8K24 - chains a and r of the 32 polymer chains in the assembly; structure by electron microscopy, 3.72 A resolution.

== Chain a ==
Name: HD Cas3-type domain-containing protein
Source organism: Vibrio phage ICP1_2004_A
Reference sequence: F1D5V9 (F1D5V9_9CAUD); residues 1-930 here = UniProt positions 1-930
Chain sequence (930 residues; numbered 1 to 930; the number before each row is that of its first residue):
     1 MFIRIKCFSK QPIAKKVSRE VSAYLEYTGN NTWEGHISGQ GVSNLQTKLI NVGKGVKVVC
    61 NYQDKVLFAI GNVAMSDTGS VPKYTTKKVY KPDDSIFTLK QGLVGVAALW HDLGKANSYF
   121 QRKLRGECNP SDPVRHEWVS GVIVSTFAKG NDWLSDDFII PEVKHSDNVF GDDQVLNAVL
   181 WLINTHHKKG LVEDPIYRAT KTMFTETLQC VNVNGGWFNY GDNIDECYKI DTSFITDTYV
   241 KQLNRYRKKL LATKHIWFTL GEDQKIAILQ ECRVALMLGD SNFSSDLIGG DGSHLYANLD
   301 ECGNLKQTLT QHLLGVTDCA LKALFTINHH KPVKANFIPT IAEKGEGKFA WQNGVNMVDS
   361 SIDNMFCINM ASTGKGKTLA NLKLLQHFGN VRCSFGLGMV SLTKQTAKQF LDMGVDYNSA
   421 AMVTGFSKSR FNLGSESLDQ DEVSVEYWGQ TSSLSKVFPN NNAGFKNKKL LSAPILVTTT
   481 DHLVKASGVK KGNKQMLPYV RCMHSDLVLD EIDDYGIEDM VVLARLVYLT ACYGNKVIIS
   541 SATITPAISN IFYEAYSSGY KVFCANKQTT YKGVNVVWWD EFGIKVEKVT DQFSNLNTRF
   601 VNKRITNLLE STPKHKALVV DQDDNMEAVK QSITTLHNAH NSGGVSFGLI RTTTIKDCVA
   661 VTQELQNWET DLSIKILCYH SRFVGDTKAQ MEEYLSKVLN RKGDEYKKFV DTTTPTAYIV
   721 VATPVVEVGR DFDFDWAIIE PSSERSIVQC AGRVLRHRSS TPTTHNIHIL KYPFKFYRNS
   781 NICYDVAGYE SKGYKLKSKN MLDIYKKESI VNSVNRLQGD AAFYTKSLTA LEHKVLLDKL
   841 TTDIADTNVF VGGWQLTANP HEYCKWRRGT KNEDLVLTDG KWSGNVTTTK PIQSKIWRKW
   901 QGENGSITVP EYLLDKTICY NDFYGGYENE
Disordered / not traced: 930
Sequence notes: conflict Lys834 (Arg in F1D5V9)
Metal / ion sites: Mn2+ site 1: His111, Asp112, Asp280, His312; Mn2+ site 2: Asp112, His136, His186

== Chain r ==
Molecule: 31-nt DNA strand
Source organism: Vibrio phage ICP1_2004_A
Sequence (31 nucleotides; numbered 15 to 45; the number before each row is that of its first residue):
    15 GGCTTTCGTC AACCCTTTGC TTATCTTCCC T

== Chain a / chain r interface ==
Contacting residue pairs (36; chain a residue first):
  Met399(a) - DC43(r)  sugar contact
  Met399(a) - DC44(r)  phosphate contact
  Val400(a) - DC44(r)  hydrogen bond to the phosphate
  Val400(a) - DT45(r)  phosphate contact
  Thr424(a) - DT45(r)  phosphate contact
  Gly425(a) - DT45(r)  hydrogen bond to the phosphate
  Phe426(a) - DT45(r)  phosphate contact
  Thr479(a) - DC44(r)  phosphate contact
  Thr479(a) - DT45(r)  hydrogen bond to the phosphate
  Asp481(a) - DC44(r)  phosphate contact
  Asp481(a) - DT45(r)  sugar contact
  His482(a) - DT45(r)  salt bridge to the phosphate
  Thr653(a) - DT41(r)  sugar contact
  Thr654(a) - DT40(r)  phosphate contact
  Thr654(a) - DT41(r)  hydrogen bond to the phosphate
  Ile655(a) - DT41(r)  phosphate contact
  Ile655(a) - DC42(r)  phosphate contact
  Lys656(a) - DT40(r)  phosphate contact
  Lys656(a) - DT41(r)  salt bridge to the phosphate
  Ser681(a) - DC42(r)  hydrogen bond to the phosphate
  Ser681(a) - DC43(r)  phosphate contact
  Arg682(a) - DT41(r)  salt bridge to the phosphate
  Thr723(a) - DT41(r)  phosphate contact
  Thr723(a) - DC42(r)  hydrogen bond to the phosphate
  Pro724(a) - DT41(r)  sugar contact
  Pro724(a) - DC42(r)  phosphate contact
  Val725(a) - DC42(r)  hydrogen bond to the phosphate
  Val725(a) - DC43(r)  phosphate contact
  Arg730(a) - DC43(r)  salt bridge to the phosphate
  Lys775(a) - DT40(r)  salt bridge to the phosphate
  Val786(a) - DT40(r)  sugar contact
  Val786(a) - DT41(r)  base contact
  Ala787(a) - DT41(r)  base contact
  Arg867(a) - DC43(r)  base contact
  Arg867(a) - DC44(r)  base contact
  Thr870(a) - DT40(r)  base contact
Other interface residues (no listed pair), chain a (31 interface residues in all): His680, Val728, Asn779, Arg868, Lys871, Asn872, Pro910, Leu913
Other interface residues (no listed pair), chain r (7 interface residues in all): DC39

== Summary ==
Chain a and chain r form an interface of 31 and 7 residues respectively, with 7 hydrogen bonds and 5 salt
bridges. Polar pairs include Val400(a)-DC44(r), Gly425(a)-DT45(r) and Thr479(a)-DT45(r). His111(a), Asp112(a),
Asp280(a) and His312(a) form the Mn2+ site 1.
Here chain a is HD Cas3-type domain-containing protein and chain r is a 31-nt DNA strand, both from Vibrio
phage ICP1_2004_A. Entry 8K24 (ICP1 Csy-dsDNA-Cas1-Cas2/3 complex (fully assembled form), C2 symmetry) was
determined by electron microscopy.
